8UOX - chains CV and FV of the 204 polymer chains in the assembly; structure by electron microscopy, 4.60 A resolution (low resolution: residue-level contacts below are approximate; hydrogen-bond / salt-bridge calls are withheld).

# Chain CV
Molecule: Flagellar motor switch protein FliM
From: Salmonella enterica subsp. enterica serovar Typhimurium
Reference sequence: P26418 (FLIM_SALTY); residue numbers follow UniProt; this construct covers 1-334
Chain sequence (334 residues; row label = number of the first residue in the row):
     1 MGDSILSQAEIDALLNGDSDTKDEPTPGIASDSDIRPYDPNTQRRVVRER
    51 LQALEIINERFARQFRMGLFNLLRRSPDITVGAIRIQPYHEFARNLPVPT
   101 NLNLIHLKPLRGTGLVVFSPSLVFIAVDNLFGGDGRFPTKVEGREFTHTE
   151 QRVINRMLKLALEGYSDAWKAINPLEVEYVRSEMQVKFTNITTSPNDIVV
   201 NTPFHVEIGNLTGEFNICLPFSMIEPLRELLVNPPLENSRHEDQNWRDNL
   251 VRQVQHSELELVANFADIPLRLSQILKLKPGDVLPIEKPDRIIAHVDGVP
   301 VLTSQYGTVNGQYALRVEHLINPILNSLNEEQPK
Unresolved in the structure: 1-33, 324-334

# Chain FV
Molecule: Flagellar motor switch protein FliN
From: Salmonella enterica subsp. enterica serovar Typhimurium
Reference sequence: P26419 (FLIN_SALTY); numbering as in UniProt (aligned over 1-137)
Chain sequence (137 residues; row label = number of the first residue in the row):
     1 MSDMNNPSDENTGALDDLWADALNEQKATTTKSAADAVFQQLGGGDVSGA
    51 MQDIDLIMDIPVKLTVELGRTRMTIKELLRLTQGSVVALDGLAGEPLDIL
   101 INGYLIAQGEVVVVADKYGVRITDIITPSERMRRLSR
Unresolved in the structure: 1-56

# Interface between chain CV and chain FV
Contacting residue pairs (14):
  Y38(CV) - V111(FV)
  R45(CV) - G94(FV)
  R45(CV) - E110(FV)
  T193(CV) - T123(FV)
  S194(CV) - E110(FV)
  S194(CV) - R121(FV)
  N196(CV) - E110(FV)
  D197(CV) - E110(FV)
  D297(CV) - S136(FV)
  G298(CV) - M132(FV)
  G298(CV) - L135(FV)
  V299(CV) - M132(FV)
  V299(CV) - S136(FV)
  P300(CV) - M132(FV)
Interface residues without a listed pair, chain CV (14 interface residues in all): P40, N41, R44, P195
Interface residues without a listed pair, chain FV (11 interface residues in all): A93, V113, I122

# Summary
14 residues of chain CV face 11 of chain FV across their interface.
Here chain CV is Flagellar motor switch protein FliM and chain FV is Flagellar motor switch protein FliN, both
from Salmonella enterica subsp. enterica serovar Typhimurium. Entry 8UOX (Cryo-EM structure of a
Counterclockwise locked form of the Salmonella enterica Typhimurium flagellar C-ring, with C34 ...) was
determined by electron microscopy together with 8UCS, 8UMD, 8UMX and 8UPL from the same study.
